1HXF - chains L and H of the 3 polymer chains in the assembly; structure by X-ray diffraction, 2.10 A resolution.

# Chain L
Molecule: Thrombin
Source organism: Homo sapiens
Notes: EC 3.4.21.5
Reference sequence: P00734 (THRB_HUMAN); the construct lacks a stretch of the UniProt sequence, so the offset changes along the chain: -6 to 0 = UniProt 328-334; 1-14 = UniProt 336-349; 15-17 = UniProt 361-363
Amino-acid sequence (36 residues; row label = number of the first residue in the row; a row labelled like 14A-14K holds insertion residues (14A, then the next letters in order); numbers below 1 keep their minus sign (Thr-6 is residue -6)):
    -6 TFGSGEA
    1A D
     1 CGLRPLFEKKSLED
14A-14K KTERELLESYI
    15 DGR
Unresolved in the structure: -6 to 0, 15-17
Curated features (UniProtKB/Swiss-Prot):
  - site: Arg17 (Cleavage)

# Chain H
Molecule: Thrombin
Source organism: Homo sapiens
Notes: EC 3.4.21.5
Reference sequence: P00734 (THRB_HUMAN); the construct lacks a stretch of the UniProt sequence and is renumbered around it, so the offset changes along the chain: 16-36 = UniProt 364-384; 37-60 = UniProt 386-409; 61-77 = UniProt 419-435; 78-97 = UniProt 437-456; 7 more segments
Amino-acid sequence (259 residues; each row starts with the number of its first residue; note: 4 numbers in that range are skipped by the numbering (no residue carries them; nothing is unmodelled there); a row labelled like 60A-60I holds insertion residues (60A, then the next letters in order)):
    16 IVEGSDAEIGMSPWQVMLFRK
   36A S
    37 PQELLCGASLISDRWVLTAAHCLL
60A-60I YPPWDKNFT
    61 ENDLLVRIGKHSRTRYE
   77A R
    78 NIEKISMLEKIYIHPRYNWR
   97A E
    98 NLDRDIALMKLKKPVAFSDYIHPVCLPDRETA
129A-129C ASL
   130 LQAGYKGRVTGWGNLKE
146A-146H TWTANVGK
   150 GQPSVLQVVNLPIVERPVCKDSTRIRITDNMFCAG
  184A Y
   185 KP
186A-186D DEGK
   187 RGDACEGDSGGPFVMKSP
204A-204B FN
   205 NRWYQMGIVSWGE
   219 GCD
  221A R
   222 DGKYGFYTHVFRLKKWIQKVIDQFGE
Unresolved in the structure: 146A-146H, 245-247
Disulfides: Cys42-Cys58, Cys168-Cys182, Cys191-Cys220
Curated features (UniProtKB/Swiss-Prot):
  - region: Ala183 to Val200 (High affinity receptor-binding region which is also known as the TP508 peptide)
  - active site (Charge relay system): His57, Asp102, Ser195
  - glycosylation: Asn60G (N-linked (GlcNAc...) (complex) asparagine)

# Chain L / chain H interface
Cross-chain cystine bridges: Cys1(L)-Cys122(H)
Pairs across the interface (55; chain L residue first):
  Cys1(L) - Pro120(H)
  Cys1(L) - Val121(H)
  Cys1(L) - Cys122(H)  disulfide
  Cys1(L) - Arg206(H)  hydrogen bond (backbone-side chain)
  Asp1A(L) - His119(H)  hydrogen bond (backbone-side chain)
  Asp1A(L) - Arg206(H)
  Gly2(L) - Pro120(H)  hydrogen bond (backbone-backbone)
  Gly2(L) - Cys122(H)
  Gly2(L) - Arg206(H)
  Gly2(L) - Trp207(H)  hydrogen bond (backbone-backbone)
  Leu3(L) - His119(H)  hydrogen bond (backbone-side chain)
  Leu3(L) - Asn205(H)
  Leu3(L) - Arg206(H)
  Arg4(L) - Met26(H)  hydrogen bond (side chain-backbone)
  Arg4(L) - Pro28(H)
  Arg4(L) - Trp29(H)
  Arg4(L) - Arg137(H)
  Arg4(L) - Trp207(H)
  Pro5(L) - Ser115(H)
  Pro5(L) - Asp116(H)
  Pro5(L) - His119(H)
  Leu6(L) - Asp116(H)
  Phe7(L) - Glu23(H)
  Phe7(L) - Ile24(H)
  Phe7(L) - Gly25(H)
  Phe7(L) - Met26(H)
  Glu8(L) - Lys202(H)  salt bridge
  Glu8(L) - Asn205(H)
  Glu8(L) - Trp207(H)  hydrogen bond
  Lys9(L) - His119(H)
  Asp14(L) - Glu23(H)
  Asp14(L) - Met26(H)
  Asp14(L) - Arg137(H)  salt bridge
  Asp14(L) - Trp207(H)
  Lys14A(L) - Glu23(H)  hydrogen bond (backbone-side chain)
  Thr14B(L) - Arg137(H)  hydrogen bond
  Thr14B(L) - Asn159(H)  hydrogen bond
  Glu14C(L) - Arg137(H)
  Glu14C(L) - Lys202(H)  salt bridge
  Glu14E(L) - Lys135(H)  salt bridge
  Glu14E(L) - Asn159(H)  hydrogen bond
  Glu14E(L) - Tyr184A(H)
  Leu14F(L) - Lys135(H)
  Leu14F(L) - Asn159(H)
  Leu14F(L) - Trp207(H)  hydrophobic
  Leu14G(L) - Lys202(H)
  Ser14I(L) - Gly133(H)
  Ser14I(L) - Tyr134(H)
  Ser14I(L) - Lys135(H)  hydrogen bond (side chain-backbone)
  Tyr14J(L) - Tyr134(H)  hydrophobic
  Tyr14J(L) - Lys135(H)  hydrogen bond (side chain-backbone)
  Tyr14J(L) - Met201(H)  hydrophobic
  Tyr14J(L) - Lys202(H)  hydrogen bond (side chain-backbone)
  Tyr14J(L) - Pro204(H)  hydrophobic
  Ile14K(L) - Tyr134(H)
Also at the interface, not in a pair above, chain H (28 interface residues in all): Tyr117, Leu129C, Gly136, Lys186D

# Overview
20 residues of chain L and 28 residues of chain H are in contact, with 1 disulfide bond, 14 hydrogen bonds and
4 salt bridges. Polar pairs include Glu8(L)-Lys202(H), Glu14E(L)-Lys135(H) and Asp14(L)-Arg137(H). UniProt
lists 3 active-site residues on chain H.
Chain L is Thrombin and chain H is Thrombin, both from Homo sapiens; the structure, Human thrombin complex
with hirudin variant, was determined by X-ray diffraction together with 1HXE from the same study.
